8WFR - chains A and B; structure by X-ray diffraction, 1.95 A resolution.

# Chain A
Protein: Proprotein convertase subtilisin/kexin type 9
From: Homo sapiens
Reference sequence: Q8NBP7 (PCSK9_HUMAN); residue numbers follow UniProt; this construct covers 31-152
Sequence (124 residues; numbered 29 to 152; the number before each row is that of its first residue):
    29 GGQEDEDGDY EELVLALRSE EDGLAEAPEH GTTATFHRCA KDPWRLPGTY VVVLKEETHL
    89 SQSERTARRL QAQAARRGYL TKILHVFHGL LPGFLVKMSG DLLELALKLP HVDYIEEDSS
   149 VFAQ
Unresolved in the structure: 29-60
Differences from the reference sequence: expression tag (29-30)

# Chain B
Protein: Proprotein convertase subtilisin/kexin type 9
From: Homo sapiens
Reference sequence: Q8NBP7 (PCSK9_HUMAN); numbering as in UniProt (aligned over 153-692)
Sequence (540 residues; numbered 153 to 692; the number before each row is that of its first residue):
   153 SIPWNLERIT PPRYRADEYQ PPDGGSLVEV YLLDTSIQSD HREIEGRVMV TDFENVPEED
   213 GTRFHRQASK CDSHGTHLAG VVSGRDAGVA KGASMRSLRV LNCQGKGTVS GTLIGLEFIR
   273 KSQLVQPVGP LVVLLPLAGG YSRVLNAACQ RLARAGVVLV TAAGNFRDDA CLYSPASAPE
   333 VITVGATNAQ DQPVTLGTLG TNFGRCVDLF APGEDIIGAS SDCSTCFVSQ SGTSQAAAHV
   393 AGIAAMMLSA EPELTLAELR QRLIHFSAKD VINEAWFPED QRVLTPNLVA ALPPSTHGAG
   453 WQLFCRTVWS AHSGPTRMAT AVARCAPDEE LLSCSSFSRS GKRRGERMEA QGGKLVCRAH
   513 NAFGGEGVYA IARCCLLPQA NCSVHTAPPA EASMGTRVHC HQQGHVLTGC SSHWEVEDLG
   573 THKPPVLRPR GQPNQCVGHR EASIHASCCH APGLECKVKE HGIPAPQEQV TVACEEGWTL
   633 TGCSALPGTS HVLGAYAVDN TCVVRSRDVS TTGSTSEGAV TAVAICCRSR HLAQASQELQ
Unresolved in the structure: 168-175, 212-219, 447-451, 543-546, 572-583, 640-642, 660-670, 683-692
Disulfide bonds: C223-C255, C323-C358, C375-C378, C457-C527, C477-C526, C486-C509, C534-C601, C552-C600, C562-C588, C608-C679, C626-C678, C635-C654

# Chain A / chain B interface
Residue-residue contacts - 64 pairs, chain A then chain B:
  T63(A) - R295(B)  hydrogen bond
  H65(A) - R295(B)  hydrogen bond
  K69(A) - Y325(B)  hydrogen bond
  W72(A) - G291(B)
  W72(A) - G292(B)
  W72(A) - F318(B)  hydrophobic
  L74(A) - T260(B)
  V81(A) - V296(B)  hydrophobic
  E84(A) - R303(B)  salt bridge
  H113(A) - I266(B)
  H113(A) - E269(B)  salt bridge
  F115(A) - L265(B)  hydrophobic
  F115(A) - I266(B)  hydrophobic
  F115(A) - E269(B)
  H116(A) - E269(B)  hydrogen bond (backbone-side chain)
  H116(A) - K273(B)
  G117(A) - R272(B)
  L118(A) - L268(B)
  L118(A) - E269(B)
  L118(A) - A300(B)
  L118(A) - R303(B)
  L118(A) - L304(B)  hydrophobic
  L119(A) - V296(B)  hydrophobic
  L119(A) - A300(B)
  L119(A) - R303(B)
  L123(A) - S262(B)
  Y142(A) - R295(B)
  Y142(A) - V296(B)
  Y142(A) - A299(B)
  E144(A) - S294(B)  hydrogen bond
  E144(A) - R295(B)  hydrogen bond (side chain-backbone)
  E144(A) - V296(B)  hydrogen bond (side chain-backbone)
  D146(A) - T260(B)
  D146(A) - V261(B)  hydrogen bond (side chain-backbone)
  D146(A) - S262(B)  hydrogen bond
  S147(A) - T260(B)
  S147(A) - V261(B)  hydrogen bond (backbone-backbone)
  S148(A) - G259(B)
  S148(A) - G291(B)
  V149(A) - K258(B)
  V149(A) - G259(B)  hydrogen bond (backbone-backbone)
  V149(A) - T260(B)
  V149(A) - T264(B)
  V149(A) - A290(B)
  V149(A) - G291(B)
  F150(A) - G257(B)
  F150(A) - K258(B)
  F150(A) - L289(B)
  F150(A) - A290(B)  hydrogen bond (backbone-backbone)
  A151(A) - H226(B)
  A151(A) - L253(B)  hydrophobic
  A151(A) - G257(B)  hydrogen bond (backbone-backbone)
  A151(A) - P288(B)
  Q152(A) - H226(B)
  Q152(A) - P288(B)  hydrogen bond (backbone-backbone)
  Q152(A) - L289(B)
  Q152(A) - A290(B)
  Q152(A) - A314(B)
  Q152(A) - G316(B)
  Q152(A) - N317(B)  hydrogen bond (side chain-backbone)
  Q152(A) - F318(B)
  Q152(A) - G384(B)
  Q152(A) - T385(B)  hydrogen bond (backbone-backbone)
  Q152(A) - S386(B)  hydrogen bond (backbone-backbone)
Other interface residues (no listed pair), chain A (27 interface residues in all): C67, V79, V114, D141
Other interface residues (no listed pair), chain B (37 interface residues in all): D320, Q387

# In short
The interface between chain A and chain B involves 27 residues on one side and 37 on the other; the contacts
include 17 hydrogen bonds and 2 salt bridges. Among the polar pairs are E84(A)-R303(B), H113(A)-E269(B) and
T63(A)-R295(B).
Here chain A is Proprotein convertase subtilisin/kexin type 9 and chain B is Proprotein convertase
subtilisin/kexin type 9, both from Homo sapiens. Entry 8WFR (The Crystal Structure of PCSK9 from Biortus) was
determined by X-ray diffraction.
